PDB entry 4ZWU | X-ray diffraction, 2.20 A resolution | chains A and B

Chain A (and B):
Name: Organophosphate anhydrolase/prolidase
Source organism: Alteromonas sp
Notes: EC 3.4.13.9, 3.1.8.2, 3.1.8.1; chain B of this document is another copy of the same molecule, construct and numbering; everything in this record applies to it too
Reference sequence: Q44238 (PEPQ_ALTSX); residues 1-437 here = UniProt positions 1-437
Chain sequence (440 residues; each row starts with the number of its first residue):
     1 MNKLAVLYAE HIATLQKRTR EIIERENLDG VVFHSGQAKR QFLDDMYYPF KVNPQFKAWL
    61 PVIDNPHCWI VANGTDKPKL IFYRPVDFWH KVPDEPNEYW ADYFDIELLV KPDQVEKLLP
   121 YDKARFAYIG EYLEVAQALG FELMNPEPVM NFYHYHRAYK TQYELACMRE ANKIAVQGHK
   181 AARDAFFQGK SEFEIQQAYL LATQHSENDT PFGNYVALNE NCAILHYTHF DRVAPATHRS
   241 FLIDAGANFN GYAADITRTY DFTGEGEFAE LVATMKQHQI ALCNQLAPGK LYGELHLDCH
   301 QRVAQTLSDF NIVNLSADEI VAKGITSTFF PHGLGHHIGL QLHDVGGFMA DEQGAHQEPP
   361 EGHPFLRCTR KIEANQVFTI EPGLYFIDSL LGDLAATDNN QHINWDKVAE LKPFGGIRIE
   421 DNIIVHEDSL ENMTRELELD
Disordered / not traced: 1, 93-94, 360-361 (chain B: 1, 91-94)
Differences from the reference sequence: variant Thr210 (Asn in Q44238), Pro211 (Ala in Q44238), Tyr215 (Ile in Q44238); engineered mutation Phe212 (Tyr in Q44238), Asn314 (Asp in Q44238), Leu342 (Val in Q44238); expression tag (438-440)
Bound ions: barium ion near Asp29 (its only coordinating residue here); Mn2+ site 1: Asp244, Asp255, Glu420; Mn2+ site 2: Asp255, His336, Glu381, Glu420
UniProt features mapped onto this chain:
  - binding site (Mn(2+)): Asp244, Asp255, His336, Glu381, Glu420

Interface between chain A and chain B:
Contacting residue pairs (78):
  Lys39(A) - Tyr48(B)
  Gln41(A) - Lys51(B)
  Phe42(A) - Asn53(B)
  Phe42(A) - Pro54(B)
  Phe42(A) - Gly130(B)
  Phe42(A) - Glu131(B)
  Phe42(A) - Asn145(B)
  Leu43(A) - Gln55(B)
  Leu43(A) - Met150(B)  hydrophobic
  Leu43(A) - Gln341(B)  hydrogen bond (backbone-side chain)
  Asp44(A) - Gln341(B)  hydrogen bond
  Asp45(A) - His343(B)  salt bridge
  Met46(A) - Phe212(B)  hydrophobic
  Tyr48(A) - Lys39(B)
  Tyr48(A) - Tyr48(B)  hydrophobic
  Tyr48(A) - Pro49(B)
  Tyr48(A) - Lys51(B)
  Pro49(A) - Tyr48(B)
  Pro49(A) - Pro49(B)  hydrophobic
  Lys51(A) - Gln41(B)
  Lys51(A) - Tyr48(B)
  Asn53(A) - Phe42(B)
  Pro54(A) - Phe42(B)
  Gln55(A) - Leu43(B)
  Phe88(A) - Leu225(B)  hydrophobic
  Phe88(A) - Pro331(B)  hydrophobic
  Phe88(A) - Ile387(B)  hydrophobic
  Phe88(A) - Leu390(B)  hydrophobic
  Trp89(A) - Ile224(B)
  Trp89(A) - Leu225(B)
  Trp89(A) - His226(B)  hydrogen bond (backbone-backbone)
  His90(A) - Ile224(B)
  Lys91(A) - Asn221(B)  hydrogen bond
  Lys91(A) - Ile224(B)
  Gly130(A) - Phe42(B)
  Glu131(A) - Phe42(B)
  Asn145(A) - Phe42(B)
  Met150(A) - Leu43(B)  hydrophobic
  Phe193(A) - Leu200(B)
  Phe193(A) - Gln204(B)
  Phe193(A) - His205(B)
  Gln197(A) - Gln197(B)  hydrogen bond
  Gln197(A) - Leu200(B)
  Gln197(A) - Leu201(B)
  Leu200(A) - Phe193(B)
  Leu200(A) - Gln197(B)
  Gln204(A) - Phe193(B)
  Gln204(A) - Arg232(B)  hydrogen bond (backbone-side chain)
  His205(A) - Phe193(B)
  Ser206(A) - Phe193(B)
  Ser206(A) - Glu207(B)
  Ser206(A) - Phe230(B)
  Ser206(A) - Arg232(B)
  Glu207(A) - Ser206(B)
  Glu207(A) - Glu207(B)  hydrogen bond (backbone-side chain)
  Glu207(A) - Asn208(B)  hydrogen bond
  Asn208(A) - Glu207(B)  hydrogen bond (backbone-side chain)
  Asn208(A) - Asn208(B)  hydrogen bond
  Asp209(A) - Arg232(B)  salt bridge
  Phe212(A) - Met46(B)  hydrophobic
  Ile224(A) - Trp89(B)
  Ile224(A) - His90(B)
  Leu225(A) - Phe88(B)  hydrophobic
  Leu225(A) - Trp89(B)  hydrophobic
  His226(A) - Trp89(B)  hydrogen bond (backbone-backbone)
  His226(A) - His90(B)
  Arg232(A) - Gln204(B)  hydrogen bond (side chain-backbone)
  Arg232(A) - Ser206(B)
  Arg232(A) - Asp209(B)  salt bridge
  Pro331(A) - Phe88(B)  hydrophobic
  Gln341(A) - Leu43(B)  hydrogen bond (side chain-backbone)
  Gln341(A) - Asp44(B)  hydrogen bond
  His343(A) - Asp45(B)  salt bridge
  Phe365(A) - Trp89(B)  hydrophobic
  Arg367(A) - Asp45(B)  salt bridge
  Ile387(A) - Phe88(B)  hydrophobic
  Ser389(A) - Phe88(B)
  Leu390(A) - Phe88(B)  hydrophobic
Also at the interface, not in a pair above, chain A (50 interface residues in all): His154, Glu194, Leu201, Pro211, Phe230, His332, Leu342
Also at the interface, not in a pair above, chain B (49 interface residues in all): His154, Glu194, Pro211, Tyr227, His332, Leu342, Ser389

In short:
50 residues of chain A face 49 of chain B across their interface; the contacts include 14 hydrogen bonds and 5
salt bridges. Among the polar pairs are Asp45(A)-His343(B), Asp209(A)-Arg232(B) and Arg367(A)-Asp45(B).
Curated annotation (UniProt) lists 5 Mn2+-binding residues on chain A.
Both chains are Organophosphate anhydrolase/prolidase (Alteromonas sp). Entry 4ZWU (Crystal structure of
organophosphate anhydrolase/prolidase mutant Y212F, V342L, I215Y) was determined by X-ray diffraction,
deposited together with 4ZWO and 4ZWP.
